Entry 8V6K (electron microscopy, 2.46 A resolution); this record covers chains B and C of the 4 polymer chains in the assembly.

== Chain B (and C) ==
Name: Transient receptor potential cation channel subfamily V member 3
From: Homo sapiens
Notes: chain C of this document is another copy of the same molecule, construct and numbering; everything in this record applies to it too
UniProtKB: Q8NET8 (TRPV3_HUMAN), isoform Q8NET8-2; residue numbers follow UniProt; this construct covers 1-791
Amino-acid sequence (808 residues; each row starts with the number of its first residue):
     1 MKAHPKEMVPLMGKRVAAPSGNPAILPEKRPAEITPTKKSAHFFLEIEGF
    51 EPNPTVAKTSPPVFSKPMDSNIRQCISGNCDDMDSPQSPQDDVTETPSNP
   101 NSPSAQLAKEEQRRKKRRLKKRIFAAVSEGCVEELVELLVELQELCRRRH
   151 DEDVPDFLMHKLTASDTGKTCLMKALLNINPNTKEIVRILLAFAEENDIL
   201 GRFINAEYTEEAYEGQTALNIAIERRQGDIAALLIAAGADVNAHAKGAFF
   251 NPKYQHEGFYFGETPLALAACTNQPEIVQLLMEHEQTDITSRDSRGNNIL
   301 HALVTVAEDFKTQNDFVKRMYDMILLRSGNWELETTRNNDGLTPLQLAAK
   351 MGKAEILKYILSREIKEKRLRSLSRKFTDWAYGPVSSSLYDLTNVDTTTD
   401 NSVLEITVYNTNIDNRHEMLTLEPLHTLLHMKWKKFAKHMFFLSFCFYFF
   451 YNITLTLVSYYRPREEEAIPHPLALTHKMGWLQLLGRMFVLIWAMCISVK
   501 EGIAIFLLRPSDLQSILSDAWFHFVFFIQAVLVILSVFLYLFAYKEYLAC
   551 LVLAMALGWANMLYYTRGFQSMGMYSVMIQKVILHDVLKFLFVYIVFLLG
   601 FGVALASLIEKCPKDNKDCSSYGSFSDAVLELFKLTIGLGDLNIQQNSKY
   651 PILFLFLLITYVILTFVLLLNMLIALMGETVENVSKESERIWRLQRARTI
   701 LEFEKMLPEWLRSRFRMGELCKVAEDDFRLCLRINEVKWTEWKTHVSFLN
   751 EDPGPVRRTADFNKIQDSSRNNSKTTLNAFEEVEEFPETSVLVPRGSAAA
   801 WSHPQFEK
Disordered / not traced: 1-116, 757-808
Disulfide bonds: C612-C619
Sequence notes: expression tag (792-808)
Bound ions: Na+ site 1: G638 (shared with 1 residue of chain A; G638(C) of chain C; 1 residue of chain D)
Swiss-Prot annotation at these positions:
  - binding site (Na(+)): G638
  - natural variant: G573 (G573C: In OLMS1; G573S: In OLMS1), Q580 (Q580P: In FNEPPK2), W692 (W692G: In OLMS1)
  - mutagenesis: L557 (L557A: Impairs channel activation by tetrahydrocannabivarin), A560 (A560L/M: Impairs channel activation by tetrahydrocannabivarin), N561 (N561A: Impairs channel activation by tetrahydrocannabivarin), L563 (L563A: Impairs channel activation by tetrahydrocannabivarin)

== Chain B / chain C interface ==
Pairs across the interface - 103 pairs, chain B then chain C:
  W380(B) with F249(C), hydrophobic
  A381(B) with R225(C)
  Y382(B) with N220(C), hydrogen bond; E224(C); F249(C), hydrophobic; F250(C); F259(C), hydrophobic; F261(C); L268(C)
  G383(B) with E224(C), hydrogen bond (backbone-side chain)
  P384(B) with F259(C), hydrophobic
  V385(B) with G258(C); F259(C), hydrophobic
  T456(B) with V603(C)
  S459(B) with S607(C)
  Y460(B) with V603(C), hydrophobic; S607(C); S624(C); F625(C), hydrogen bond (side chain-backbone)
  R462(B) with S607(C), hydrogen bond (side chain-backbone)
  R464(B) with A606(C), hydrogen bond (side chain-backbone); I609(C), hydrogen bond (side chain-backbone)
  E465(B) with K611(C)
  K545(B) with K649(C); Y650(C), hydrogen bond (backbone-side chain)
  E546(B) with Y650(C)
  L548(B) with L608(C), hydrophobic; K649(C)
  V552(B) with A604(C); L608(C), hydrophobic
  L553(B) with L653(C), hydrophobic; L657(C), hydrophobic
  A556(B) with A604(C), hydrophobic; L657(C), hydrophobic
  W559(B) with V596(C); G600(C)
  A560(B) with F597(C), hydrophobic
  L563(B) with V593(C), hydrophobic; F597(C), hydrophobic
  S571(B) with K589(C)
  M572(B) with K589(C); F592(C), hydrophobic; V593(C), hydrophobic
  Y575(B) with K589(C); F590(C); V593(C), hydrophobic; L676(C), hydrophobic
  M578(B) with M672(C)
  I579(B) with L668(C), hydrophobic; M672(C)
  V582(B) with L668(C), hydrophobic
  I583(B) with L668(C), hydrophobic
  V587(B) with L668(C), hydrophobic
  L591(B) with I663(C), hydrophobic
  F633(B) with V662(C), hydrophobic
  K634(B) with D641(C), salt bridge; L642(C), hydrogen bond (side chain-backbone)
  T636(B) with F666(C)
  G638(B) with G638(C)
  L639(B) with L635(C); G638(C); L639(C); G640(C)
  G640(B) with G640(C), hydrogen bond (backbone-backbone)
  L673(B) with V667(C); N671(C)
  I674(B) with N671(C); I674(C), hydrophobic
  M677(B) with V667(C); L668(C); N671(C); M672(C), hydrogen bond (side chain-backbone); A675(C), hydrophobic
  G678(B) with A675(C)
  V681(B) with A675(C), hydrophobic; L676(C), hydrophobic
  N735(B) with H256(C)
  W739(B) with F259(C), hydrophobic; C271(C); V306(C); Q313(C); F316(C), hydrophobic
  T740(B) with T312(C)
  W742(B) with R226(C); T272(C); N273(C)
  K743(B) with R226(C)
  T744(B) with R225(C), hydrogen bond (side chain-backbone); R226(C)
  H745(B) with E224(C)
  F748(B) with L177(C); N178(C)
  E751(B) with K169(C); K174(C), salt bridge; L177(C); N178(C), hydrogen bond
  D752(B) with K169(C), salt bridge; Y213(C)
  P753(B) with Y213(C), hydrogen bond (backbone-side chain); F249(C), hydrophobic
  G754(B) with Y213(C); F249(C)
  P755(B) with E257(C)
Other interface residues (no listed pair), chain B (62 interface residues in all): A549, M555, F590, L630, I637, L670, E682, S685
Other interface residues (no listed pair), chain C (68 interface residues in all): I179, Q216, F601, G623, I644, F656, L669, E679

== Summary ==
62 residues of chain B and 68 residues of chain C are in contact, with 13 hydrogen bonds and 3 salt bridges.
Polar pairs include K634(B)-D641(C), E751(B)-K174(C) and D752(B)-K169(C). Curated annotation (UniProt) lists
Na+-binding residue G638(B) and 4 mutagenesis sites on chain B.
Chain B and chain C are both Transient receptor potential cation channel subfamily V member 3 (Homo sapiens);
the structure, Apo-state cryo-EM structure of human TRPV3 in cNW30 nanodiscs, was determined by electron
microscopy, deposited together with 8V6L, 8V6M, 8V6N and 8V6O.
